PDB entry 6O1K | electron microscopy, 3.13 A resolution | chains A and B of the 16 polymer chains in the assembly

Chain A (and B):
Name: Catabolite repression control protein
From: Pseudomonas aeruginosa
Notes: EC 3.1.11.2; chain B of this document is another copy of the same molecule, construct and numbering; everything in this record applies to it too
Reference sequence: Q51380 (Q51380_PSEAI); residues 1-259 here = UniProt positions 1-259
Amino-acid sequence (262 residues; each row starts with the number of its first residue; numbers below 1 keep their minus sign (Gly-2 is residue -2)):
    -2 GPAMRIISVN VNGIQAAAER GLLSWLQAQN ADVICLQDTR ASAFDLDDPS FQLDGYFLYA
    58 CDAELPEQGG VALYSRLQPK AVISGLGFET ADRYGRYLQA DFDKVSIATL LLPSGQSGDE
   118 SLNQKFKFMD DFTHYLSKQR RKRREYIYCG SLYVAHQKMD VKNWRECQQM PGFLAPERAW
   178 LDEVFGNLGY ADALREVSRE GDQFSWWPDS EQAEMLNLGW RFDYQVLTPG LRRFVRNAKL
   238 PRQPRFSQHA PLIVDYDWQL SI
Construct notes: expression tag (-2 to 0)
What the authors report for this chain:
  - binding site for the 18-nt RNA strand: Arg140, Arg141
  - binding site for the 18-nt RNA strand: Lys155, Met156, Trp161, Arg162, Arg196
  - conformationally variable residues (side-chain flip): Arg140
  - self-association interface (contacts with another copy of this molecule); pairs are residue here / residue on that copy: Arg137-Asn184 (hydrogen bond), Glu142-Arg229 (salt bridge), Glu142-Arg230 (salt bridge), Phe231-Phe231 (pi stacking)
  - contacts within the chain: Phe231-Trp255 (pi stacking)
  - mutagenesis - R140E: abolished binding to Hfq
  - mutagenesis - E142R, R230E: decreased binding to Hfq

Interface between chain A and chain B:
Pairs across the interface (19):
  Arg137(A) with Asn184(B), hydrogen bond (side chain-backbone)
  Arg140(A) with Arg230(B), hydrogen bond (backbone-side chain)
  Glu142(A) with Arg229(B), salt bridge; Arg230(B), salt bridge
  Asn184(A) with Arg137(B), hydrogen bond (backbone-side chain)
  Thr225(A) with Arg229(B)
  Pro226(A) with Gly227(B)
  Gly227(A) with Pro226(B); Gly227(B); Arg229(B)
  Arg229(A) with Glu142(B), salt bridge; Gly227(B)
  Arg230(A) with Arg140(B), hydrogen bond (side chain-backbone); Glu142(B), salt bridge; Phe231(B); Trp255(B)
  Phe231(A) with Arg230(B); Phe231(B), hydrophobic
  Trp255(A) with Arg230(B)
Other interface residues (no listed pair), chain A (14 interface residues in all): Lys101, Gly183, Gly186
Other interface residues (no listed pair), chain B (13 interface residues in all): Lys101, Arg141, Thr225

Summary:
14 residues of chain A face 13 of chain B across their interface, with 4 hydrogen bonds and 4 salt bridges.
Among the polar pairs are Glu142(A)-Arg229(B), Glu142(A)-Arg230(B) and Arg137(A)-Asn184(B). The paper reports
a binding site for the 18-nt RNA strand at Arg140(A), Arg141(A) and Lys155(A) among others; E142R and R230E of
chain A reduce binding to Hfq.
Chain A and chain B are both Catabolite repression control protein (Pseudomonas aeruginosa); the structure,
Architectural principles for Hfq/Crc-mediated regulation of gene expression. Hfq-Crc-amiE 2:2:2 complex (core
complex), was determined by electron microscopy (same publication as 6O1L and 6O1M).
